Entry 3IPU (X-ray diffraction, 2.40 A resolution); this record covers chains A and C of the 4 polymer chains in the assembly.

Chain A:
Molecule: Oxysterols receptor LXR-alpha
Source organism: Homo sapiens
Notes: fragment: Ligand binding domain:
Reference sequence: Q13133 (NR1H3_HUMAN); residues 182-447 here = UniProt positions 182-447
Sequence (283 residues; row label = number of the first residue in the row):
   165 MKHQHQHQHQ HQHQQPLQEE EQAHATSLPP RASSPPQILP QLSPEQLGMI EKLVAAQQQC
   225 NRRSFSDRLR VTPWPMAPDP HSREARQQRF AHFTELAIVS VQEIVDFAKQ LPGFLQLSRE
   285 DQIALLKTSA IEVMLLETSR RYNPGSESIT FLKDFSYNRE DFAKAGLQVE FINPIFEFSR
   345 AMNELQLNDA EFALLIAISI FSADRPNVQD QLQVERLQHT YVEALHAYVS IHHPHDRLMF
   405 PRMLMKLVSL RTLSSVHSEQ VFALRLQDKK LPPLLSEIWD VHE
Unresolved in the structure: 165-203, 240-243, 446-447
Construct notes: expression tag (165-181)
UniProt features mapped onto this chain:
  - mutagenesis: Ile268 to Lys273 (Abolishes interaction with NCOA2 without affecting interaction with GPS2; when associated with 438-A-A-439), Leu438 to Leu439 (Abolishes interaction with NCOA2 without affecting interaction with GPS2; when associated with 268-A--A-273)
Ligand contacts: LXR-alpha (O40; 4-{[methyl(3-{[7-propyl-3-(trifluoromethyl)-1,2-benzisoxazol-6-yl]oxy}propyl)carbamoyl]amino}benzoic acid): Asn225, Arg232, Phe254, Phe257, Thr258, Leu260, Ala261, Ser264, Ile295, Met298, Leu299, Glu301, Thr302, Arg305, Phe315, Leu316, Phe326, Leu331, Phe335, Ile339, His421, Gln424, Leu428, Leu435, Leu439, Trp443

Chain C:
Molecule: Nuclear receptor coactivator 1
Notes: EC 2.3.1.48; fragment: Steroid receptor co-activator 1:
Reference sequence: Q15788 (NCOA1_HUMAN); residues 675-699 here correspond to UniProt positions 676-700 (UniProt number = residue number + 1)
Sequence (25 residues; numbered 675 to 699; the number before each row is that of its first residue):
   675 CPSSHSSLTE RHKILHRLLQ EGSPS
Unresolved in the structure: 675-680, 696-699
UniProt features mapped onto this chain:
  - motif: Leu689 to Leu693 (LXXLL motif 4)
  - modified residue: Ser697 (Phosphoserine)

Interface between chain A and chain C:
Contacting residue pairs - 27 pairs, chain A then chain C:
  Val269(A) - Leu689(C)  hydrophobic
  Val269(A) - Leu692(C)
  Val269(A) - Leu693(C)  hydrophobic
  Lys273(A) - Leu692(C)  hydrogen bond (side chain-backbone)
  Lys273(A) - Leu693(C)  hydrogen bond (side chain-backbone)
  Lys273(A) - Glu695(C)
  Arg283(A) - His690(C)
  Arg283(A) - Leu693(C)
  Glu284(A) - Ser681(C)
  Glu284(A) - Leu682(C)  hydrogen bond (side chain-backbone)
  Glu284(A) - Thr683(C)  hydrogen bond
  Ile287(A) - Thr683(C)
  Ile287(A) - His686(C)
  Ile287(A) - Leu689(C)  hydrophobic
  Ile287(A) - Leu693(C)  hydrophobic
  Ala288(A) - Leu682(C)  hydrophobic
  Leu290(A) - Leu693(C)  hydrophobic
  Lys291(A) - His686(C)  hydrogen bond
  Asn371(A) - Leu682(C)
  Pro437(A) - Ile688(C)  hydrophobic
  Leu438(A) - Ile688(C)
  Leu438(A) - Leu692(C)  hydrophobic
  Glu441(A) - Arg685(C)
  Glu441(A) - His686(C)  hydrogen bond (backbone-side chain)
  Glu441(A) - Lys687(C)  hydrogen bond (side chain-backbone)
  Glu441(A) - Ile688(C)  hydrogen bond (side chain-backbone)
  Glu441(A) - Leu689(C)  hydrogen bond (side chain-backbone)
Other interface residues (no listed pair), chain A (17 interface residues in all): Val265, Gln266, Phe278, Gln286, Ile442
Other interface residues (no listed pair), chain C (13 interface residues in all): Gln694

In short:
17 residues of chain A and 13 residues of chain C are in contact; the contacts include 9 hydrogen bonds. Polar
pairs include Lys273(A)-Leu692(C), Lys273(A)-Leu693(C) and Glu284(A)-Leu682(C). Ligands of chain A: LXR-alpha.
Curated annotation (UniProt) lists 8 mutagenesis sites on chain A.
Chain A is Oxysterols receptor LXR-alpha (Homo sapiens) and chain C is Nuclear receptor coactivator 1; the
structure, X-ray structure of benzisoxazole urea synthetic agonist bound to the LXR-alpha, was determined by
X-ray diffraction, deposited together with 3IPQ and 3IPS.
